PDB entry 7TK7 | electron microscopy, 6.70 A resolution (low resolution: residue-level contacts below are approximate; hydrogen-bond / salt-bridge calls are withheld) | chains V and W of the 27 polymer chains in the assembly

== Chain V ==
Molecule: ATP synthase subunit d
From: Saccharomyces cerevisiae
UniProt: P30902 (ATP7_YEAST); residues 1-173 here correspond to UniProt positions 2-174 (UniProt number = residue number + 1)
Amino-acid sequence (173 residues; each row starts with the number of its first residue):
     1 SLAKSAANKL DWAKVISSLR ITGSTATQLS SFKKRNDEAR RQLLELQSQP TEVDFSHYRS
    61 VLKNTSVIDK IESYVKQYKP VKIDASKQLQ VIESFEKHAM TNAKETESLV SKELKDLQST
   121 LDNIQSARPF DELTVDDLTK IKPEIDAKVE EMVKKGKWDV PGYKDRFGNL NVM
Not modelled in the structure: 1-2
Curated features (UniProtKB/Swiss-Prot):
  - modified residue: S1 (N-acetylserine)

== Chain W ==
Molecule: ATP synthase subunit f
From: Saccharomyces cerevisiae
UniProt: Q06405 (ATPK_YEAST); residues 1-95 here correspond to UniProt positions 7-101 (UniProt number = residue number + 6)
Amino-acid sequence (95 residues; numbered 1 to 95; the number before each row is that of its first residue):
     1 VSTLIPPKVV SSKNIGSAPN AKRIANVVHF YKSLPQGPAP AIKANTRLAR YKAKYFDGDN
    61 ASGKPLWHFA LGIIAFGYSM EYYFHLRHHK GAEEH
Not modelled in the structure: 86-95

== Interface between chain V and chain W ==
Residue-residue contacts (12; chain V residue first):
  A26(V) - L4(W)
  N102(V) - K8(W)
  A103(V) - K8(W)
  N123(V) - F30(W)
  A127(V) - L34(W)
  A127(V) - P35(W)
  R128(V) - P35(W)
  P129(V) - P35(W)
  F130(V) - P35(W)
  E132(V) - Q36(W)
  E132(V) - G37(W)
  L133(V) - G37(W)
Other interface residues (no listed pair), chain V (14 interface residues in all): S30, A99, T106, S126
Other interface residues (no listed pair), chain W (11 interface residues in all): S2, I5, V10, S33

== In short ==
Chain V and chain W form an interface of 14 and 11 residues respectively.
Chain V is ATP synthase subunit d and chain W is ATP synthase subunit f, both from Saccharomyces cerevisiae;
the structure, Yeast ATP synthase State 1catalytic(b) with 10 mM ATP backbone model, was determined by
electron microscopy, deposited together with 7TJS, 7TJT, 7TJU, 7TJV, 7TJW, 7TJX and 30 further entries.
